PDB entry 4AT5 | X-ray diffraction, 1.71 A resolution | chain A

# Chain A
Molecule: Bdnf/nt-3 growth factors receptor
Source organism: Homo sapiens
Notes: EC 2.7.10.1; fragment: kinase domain, residues 543-838
UniProtKB: Q16620 (NTRK2_HUMAN); residue numbers follow UniProt; this construct covers 543-838
Chain sequence (299 residues; each row starts with the number of its first residue; note: 539 numbers in that range are skipped by the numbering (no residue carries them; nothing is unmodelled there)):
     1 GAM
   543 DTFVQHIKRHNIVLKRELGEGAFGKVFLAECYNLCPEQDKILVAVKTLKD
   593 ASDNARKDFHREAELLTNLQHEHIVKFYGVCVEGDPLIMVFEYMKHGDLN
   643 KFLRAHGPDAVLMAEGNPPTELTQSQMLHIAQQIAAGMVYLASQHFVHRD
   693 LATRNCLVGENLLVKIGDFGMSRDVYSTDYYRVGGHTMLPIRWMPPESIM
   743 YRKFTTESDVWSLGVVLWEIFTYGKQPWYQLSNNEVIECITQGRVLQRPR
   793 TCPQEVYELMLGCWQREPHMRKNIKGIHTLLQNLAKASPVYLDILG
Unresolved in the structure: 577-581
Sequence notes: expression tag (1-3)
Residues lining bound ligands: MUJ (5-{3-methoxy-4-[(4-methoxybenzyl)oxy]benzyl}pyrimidine-2,4-diamine): L560, V568, A586, K588, L608, L611, I616, V617, F633, E634, Y635, M636, G639, L683, F688, R696, N697, C698, L699, I708, G709, D710, F711

# Overview
Bound to chain A: compound MUJ.
Chain A is Bdnf/nt-3 growth factors receptor (Homo sapiens); the structure, Crystal structure of trkb kinase
domain in complex with GW2580, was determined by X-ray diffraction, deposited together with 4F0I, 4ASZ, 4AT3
and 4AT4.
